1NNP - chains A and B; structure by X-ray diffraction, 1.90 A resolution.

Chain A (and B):
Protein: Glutamate receptor 2
From: Rattus norvegicus
Notes: fragment: GluR2-flop ligand-binding core (S1S2J); chain B of this document is another copy of the same molecule, construct and numbering; everything in this record applies to it too
Reference sequence: P19491 (GRIA2_RAT); residues 0-114 here correspond to UniProt positions 413-527 (UniProt number = residue number + 413)
Amino-acid sequence (263 residues; numbered -2 to 260; the number before each row is that of its first residue; numbers below 1 keep their minus sign (Gly-2 is residue -2)):
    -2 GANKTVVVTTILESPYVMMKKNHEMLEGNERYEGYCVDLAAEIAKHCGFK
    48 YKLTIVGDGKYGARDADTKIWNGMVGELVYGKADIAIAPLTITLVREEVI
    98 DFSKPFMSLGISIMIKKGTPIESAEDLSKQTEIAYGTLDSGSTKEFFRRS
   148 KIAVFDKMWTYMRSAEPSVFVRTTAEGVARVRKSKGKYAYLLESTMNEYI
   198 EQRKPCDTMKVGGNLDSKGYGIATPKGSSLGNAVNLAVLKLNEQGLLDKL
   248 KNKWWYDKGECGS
Unresolved in the structure: -2 to 0, 259-260
Differences from the reference sequence: cloning artifact (-2 to -1); linker (115-116)
Disulfides: Cys203-Cys258
Small-molecule neighbours: (S)-atpa (CE2; 3-(5-tert-butyl-3-oxidoisoxazol-4-yl)-L-alaninate): Glu10, Tyr58, Pro86, Leu87, Thr88, Arg93, Leu135, Gly138, Ser139, Thr140, Thr171, Leu189, Glu190, Met193, Tyr217

Interface between chain A and chain B:
Residue-residue contacts (26; chain A residue first):
  Ile89(A) with Lys101(B); Leu236(B), hydrophobic
  Thr90(A) with Glu240(B)
  Leu91(A) with Leu233(B); Lys237(B); Glu240(B), hydrogen bond (backbone-side chain)
  Glu94(A) with Lys101(B), salt bridge; Asn232(B), hydrogen bond; Leu233(B); Leu236(B)
  Phe99(A) with Lys101(B), hydrogen bond (backbone-side chain)
  Ser100(A) with Lys101(B)
  Lys101(A) with Ile89(B); Glu94(B), salt bridge; Phe99(B), hydrogen bond (side chain-backbone); Ser100(B)
  Pro102(A) with Pro102(B)
  Ser214(A) with Asn239(B), hydrogen bond (backbone-side chain)
  Asn232(A) with Glu94(B)
  Leu233(A) with Leu91(B), hydrophobic; Glu94(B)
  Leu236(A) with Glu94(B)
  Lys237(A) with Leu91(B)
  Asn239(A) with Ser214(B), hydrogen bond (side chain-backbone)
  Glu240(A) with Thr90(B); Leu91(B), hydrogen bond (side chain-backbone)
Interface residues without a listed pair, chain A (19 interface residues in all): Ser105, Ile149, Asp213, Gln241
Interface residues without a listed pair, chain B (19 interface residues in all): Ser105, Ile149, Gln241, Asp245

Overview:
The chain A/chain B interface involves 19 residues from each chain, with 7 hydrogen bonds and 2 salt bridges.
Polar contacts include Glu94(A)-Lys101(B), Leu91(A)-Glu240(B) and Glu94(A)-Asn232(B). Chain A binds (S)-atpa.
Chain A and chain B are both Glutamate receptor 2 (Rattus norvegicus); the structure, X-ray structure of the
GluR2 ligand-binding core (S1S2J) in complex with (S)-ATPA at 1.9 A resolution. ..., was determined by X-ray
diffraction, deposited together with 1NNK.
